7JTJ - chain A; structure by X-ray diffraction, 1.94 A resolution.

Chain A:
Name: Irp2 protein
Source organism: Yersinia pestis
Notes: fragment: heterocyclization domain
UniProt: Q9Z399 (Q9Z399_YERPE); residues 1480-1910 here correspond to UniProt positions 1486-1916 (UniProt number = residue number + 6)
Sequence (452 residues; each row starts with the number of its first residue):
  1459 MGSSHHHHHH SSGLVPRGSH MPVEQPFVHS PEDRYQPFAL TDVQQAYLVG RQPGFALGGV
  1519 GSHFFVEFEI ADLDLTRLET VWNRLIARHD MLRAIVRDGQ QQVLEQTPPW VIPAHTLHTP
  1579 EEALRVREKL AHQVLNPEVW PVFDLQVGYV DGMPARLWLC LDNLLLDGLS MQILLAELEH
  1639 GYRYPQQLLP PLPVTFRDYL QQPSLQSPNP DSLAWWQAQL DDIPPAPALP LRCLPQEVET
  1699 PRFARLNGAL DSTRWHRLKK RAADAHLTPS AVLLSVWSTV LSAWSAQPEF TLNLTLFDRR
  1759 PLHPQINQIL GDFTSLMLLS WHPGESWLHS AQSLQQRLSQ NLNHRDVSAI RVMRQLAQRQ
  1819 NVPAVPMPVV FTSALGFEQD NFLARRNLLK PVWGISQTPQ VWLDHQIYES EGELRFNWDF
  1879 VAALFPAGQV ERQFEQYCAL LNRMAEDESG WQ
Not modelled in the structure: 1459-1482, 1664-1668
Sequence notes: initiating methionine (1459); expression tag (1460-1479)
Ion coordination: Na+: Ser-1520, His-1521, Asn-1621, Gln-1855
Residues lining bound ligands: 2-(2-methoxyethoxy)ethanol (PG0): Arg-1703, Asn-1705, Leu-1841, Pro-1849, Val-1850, Trp-1851, Gly-1852, Tyr-1866
Reported in the primary citation:
  - catalytic residues: Thr-1830, Asp-1862, Gln-1864 (citing earlier work)
  - Na+ coordination: Ser-1520, His-1521, Asn-1621, Gln-1855
  - conformationally variable residues (order/disorder transition, side-chain flip): Arg-1509, Leu-1663 to Pro-1668, Gln-1858
  - contacts within the chain: Thr-1499/Asp-1770 (hydrogen bond), Asp-1625/Arg-1757 (salt bridge), Asp-1679/Arg-1817 (salt bridge)
  - binding site for 2-(2-methoxyethoxy)ethanol: Arg-1703
  - contacts within the chain: Thr-1830/Asp-1862 (proposed by the authors, not directly observed)

In short:
Chain A binds 2-(2-methoxyethoxy)ethanol. Ser-1520, His-1521, Asn-1621 and Gln-1855 coordinate Na+. From the
paper: catalytic residues Thr-1830, Asp-1862 and Gln-1864; a binding site for 2-(2-methoxyethoxy)ethanol at
Arg-1703.
Chain A is Irp2 protein (Yersinia pestis); the structure, Crystal structure of the second heterocyclization
domain of yersiniabactin synthetase, was determined by X-ray diffraction together with 7JUA from the same
study.
